Entry 5FFO (X-ray diffraction, 3.49 A resolution); this record covers chains E and H of the 8 polymer chains in the assembly.

Chain E:
Protein: Integrin alpha-V
Organism: Homo sapiens
Reference sequence: P06756 (ITAV_HUMAN); the construct has insertions or renumbered stretches relative to UniProt, so the offset changes along the chain: 1-399 = UniProt 31-429; 401-598 = UniProt 430-627
Amino-acid sequence (601 residues; numbered 1 to 601; the number before each row is that of its first residue):
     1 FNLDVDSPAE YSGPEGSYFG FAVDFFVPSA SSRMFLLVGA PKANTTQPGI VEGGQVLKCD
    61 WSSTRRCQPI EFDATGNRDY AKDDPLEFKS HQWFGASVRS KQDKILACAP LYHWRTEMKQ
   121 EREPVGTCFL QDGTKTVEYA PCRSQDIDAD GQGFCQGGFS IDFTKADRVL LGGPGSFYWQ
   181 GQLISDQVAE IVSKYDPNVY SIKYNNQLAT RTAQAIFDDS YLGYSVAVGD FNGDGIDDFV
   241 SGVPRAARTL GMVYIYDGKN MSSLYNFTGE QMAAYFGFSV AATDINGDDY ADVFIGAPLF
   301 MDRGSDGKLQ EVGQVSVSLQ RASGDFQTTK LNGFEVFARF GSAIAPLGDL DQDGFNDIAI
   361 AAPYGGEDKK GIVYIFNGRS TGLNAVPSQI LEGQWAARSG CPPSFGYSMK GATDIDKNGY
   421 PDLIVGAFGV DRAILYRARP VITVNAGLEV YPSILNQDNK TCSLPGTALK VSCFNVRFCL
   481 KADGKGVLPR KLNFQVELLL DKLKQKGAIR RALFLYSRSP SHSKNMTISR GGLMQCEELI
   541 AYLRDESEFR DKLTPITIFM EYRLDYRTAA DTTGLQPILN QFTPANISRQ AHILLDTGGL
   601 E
Not modelled in the structure: 466-469, 592-601
Construct notes: insertion (400); conflict Cys401 (Met430 in P06756), Thr597 (Cys626 in P06756); expression tag (599-601)
Cystine bridges: Cys59-Cys67, Cys108-Cys128, Cys142-Cys155, Cys462-Cys473, Cys479-Cys536
Covalently attached groups: N-acetylglucosamine (NAG) linked to Asn44, Asn260, Asn459, Asn525, Asn586; glycan linked to Asn266
Bound ions: Ca2+ site 1: Asn232, Asp234, Ile236, Asp238; Ca2+ site 2: Asp284, Asn286, Asp288, Tyr290, Asp292; Ca2+ site 3: Asp349, Asp351, Asp353, Phe355, Asp357; Ca2+ site 4: Asp414, Asp416, Asn418, Tyr420, Asp422

Chain H:
Protein: Transforming growth factor beta-1
Organism: Homo sapiens
Reference sequence: P01137 (TGFB1_HUMAN); residues 5-361 here correspond to UniProt positions 34-390 (UniProt number = residue number + 29)
Amino-acid sequence (363 residues; numbered -1 to 361; the number before each row is that of its first residue; numbers below 1 keep their minus sign (Gly-1 is residue -1)):
    -1 GPLSTSKTID MELVKRKRIE AIRGQILSKL RLASPPSQGE VPPGPLPEAV LALYNSTRDR
    59 VAGESAEPEP EPEADYYAKE VTRVLMVETH NEIYDKFKQS THSIYMFFQT SELREAVPEP
   119 VLLSRAELRL LRLKLKVEQH VELYQKYSQN SWRYLSNRLL APSDSPEWLS FDVTGVVRQW
   179 LSRGGEIEGF RLSAHCSCDS RDNTLQVDIN GFTTGRRGDL ATIHGMNRPF LLLMATPLER
   239 AQHLQSSRHR RALDTNYCFS STEKNCCVRQ LYIDFRKDLG WKWIHEPKGY HANFCLGPCP
   299 YIWSLDTQYS KVLALYNQHN PGASAAPCCV PQALEPLPIV YYVGRKPKVE QLSNMIVRSC
   359 KCS
Not modelled in the structure: -1 to 4, 62-69, 241-258, 305-309, 342
Construct notes: expression tag (-1 to 4); conflict Gln107 (Asn136 in P01137), Gln147 (Asn176 in P01137)
Cystine bridges: Cys264-Cys327, Cys293-Cys358, Cys297-Cys360
Covalently attached groups: glycan linked to Asn53
Bound ions: Mn2+: Asp217 (shared with 3 residues of chain F)
Swiss-Prot annotation at these positions:
  - region: Asp197 to Gly223 (Bowtie tail)
  - motif: Arg215 to Asp217 (Cell attachment site)
  - site: Arg249, Ala250 (Cleavage)
  - glycosylation: Asn53 (N-linked (GlcNAc...) asparagine)
From the paper describing this entry:
  - mutagenesis - L203G/V205G/I207G, V205G/I207G: decreased binding to integrin
  - mutagenesis - L203G/V205G/I207G, V205G/I207G: decreased signaling in response to integrin
  - post-translational modification sites: Asn53

How chain E and chain H interact:
Pairs across the interface (9):
  Asp148(E) with Arg214(H), salt bridge
  Asp150(E) with Gly213(H); Arg214(H), salt bridge; Arg215(H)
  Phe177(E) with Arg215(H)
  Tyr178(E) with Arg215(H), hydrogen bond (side chain-backbone); Gly216(H)
  Ala215(E) with Arg215(H)
  Asp218(E) with Arg215(H), salt bridge
Interface residues without a listed pair, chain E (7 interface residues in all): Gln180

Summary:
7 residues of chain E and 4 residues of chain H are in contact, with 1 hydrogen bond and 3 salt bridges. Polar
pairs include Asp148(E)-Arg214(H), Asp150(E)-Arg214(H) and Asp218(E)-Arg215(H). Covalently linked
N-acetylglucosamine: at Asn44(E), Asn260(E), Asn459(E), Asn525(E) and Asn586(E). From the paper:
L203G/V205G/I207G and V205G/I207G of chain H reduce binding to integrin; a modification site at Asn53(H).
Chain E is Integrin alpha-V and chain H is Transforming growth factor beta-1, both from Homo sapiens; the
structure, Integrin alpha V beta 6 in complex with pro-TGF-beta, was determined by X-ray diffraction.
